8PNA - chains B and A of the 3 polymer chains in the assembly; structure by X-ray diffraction, 1.45 A resolution.

== Chain B ==
Molecule: 12-nt DNA strand
Sequence (12 nucleotides; each row starts with the number of its first residue):
     1 CGCTAATGGG TT

== Chain A ==
Molecule: BarH-like 2 homeobox protein
From: Homo sapiens
UniProtKB: Q9NY43 (BARH2_HUMAN); numbering as in UniProt (aligned over 227-293)
Amino-acid sequence (67 residues; row label = number of the first residue in the row):
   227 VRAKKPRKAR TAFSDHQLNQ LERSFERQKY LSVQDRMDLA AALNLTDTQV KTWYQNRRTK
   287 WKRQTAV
Swiss-Prot annotation at these positions:
  - DNA-binding region: Pro232 to Thr291 (Homeobox)
From the paper describing this entry:
  - binding site for the 12-nt DNA strand (chain B): Thr278
  - mutagenesis - T278I, T278V: unchanged binding to TAAAC

== How chain B and chain A interact ==
Contacting residue pairs (19; chain B residue first):
  DT4(B) - Arg236(A)  hydrogen bond to the base
  DT4(B) - Lys286(A)  salt bridge to the phosphate
  DA5(B) - Arg233(A)  base contact
  DA5(B) - Arg236(A)  hydrogen bond to the sugar
  DA5(B) - Thr237(A)  hydrogen bond to the phosphate
  DA5(B) - Phe239(A)  phosphate contact
  DA5(B) - Trp279(A)  phosphate contact
  DA5(B) - Asn282(A)  base contact
  DA6(B) - Arg233(A)  sugar contact
  DA6(B) - Lys234(A)  phosphate contact
  DA6(B) - Ala235(A)  phosphate contact
  DA6(B) - Arg236(A)  phosphate contact
  DA6(B) - Thr237(A)  hydrogen bond to the phosphate
  DA6(B) - Gln275(A)  phosphate contact
  DA6(B) - Thr278(A)  base contact
  DA6(B) - Asn282(A)  hydrogen bond to the base
  DT7(B) - Arg233(A)  phosphate contact
  DT7(B) - Lys234(A)  hydrogen bond to the phosphate
  DG8(B) - Lys231(A)  salt bridge to the phosphate
Interface residues without a listed pair, chain B (6 interface residues in all): DC3
Interface residues without a listed pair, chain A (15 interface residues in all): Pro232, Leu244, Arg289

== Overview ==
6 residues of chain B face 15 of chain A across their interface; the contacts include 6 hydrogen bonds and 2
salt bridges. Among the polar pairs are DT4(B)-Arg236(A), DA6(B)-Asn282(A) and DA5(B)-Arg236(A). From the
paper: a binding site for the 12-nt DNA strand (chain B) at Thr278(A); T278I and T278V of chain A leave
binding to TAAAC unchanged.
Here chain B is a 12-nt DNA strand and chain A is BarH-like 2 homeobox protein (Homo sapiens). Entry 8PNA
(transcription factor BARHL2 bound to TAATG DNA sequence) was determined by X-ray diffraction (same
publication as 7Z5I, 7Z5K, 8PM5, 8PM7, 8PMC, 8PMF and 4 further entries).
